Entry 7K8Z (electron microscopy, 3.50 A resolution); this record covers chains B and C of the 7 polymer chains in the assembly.

# Chain B (and C)
Name: Spike glycoprotein
Source organism: Severe acute respiratory syndrome coronavirus 2
Notes: chain C of this document is another copy of the same molecule, construct and numbering; everything in this record applies to it too
Reference sequence: P0DTC2 (SPIKE_SARS2); numbering as in UniProt (aligned over 1-1213)
Chain sequence (1259 residues; each row starts with the number of its first residue):
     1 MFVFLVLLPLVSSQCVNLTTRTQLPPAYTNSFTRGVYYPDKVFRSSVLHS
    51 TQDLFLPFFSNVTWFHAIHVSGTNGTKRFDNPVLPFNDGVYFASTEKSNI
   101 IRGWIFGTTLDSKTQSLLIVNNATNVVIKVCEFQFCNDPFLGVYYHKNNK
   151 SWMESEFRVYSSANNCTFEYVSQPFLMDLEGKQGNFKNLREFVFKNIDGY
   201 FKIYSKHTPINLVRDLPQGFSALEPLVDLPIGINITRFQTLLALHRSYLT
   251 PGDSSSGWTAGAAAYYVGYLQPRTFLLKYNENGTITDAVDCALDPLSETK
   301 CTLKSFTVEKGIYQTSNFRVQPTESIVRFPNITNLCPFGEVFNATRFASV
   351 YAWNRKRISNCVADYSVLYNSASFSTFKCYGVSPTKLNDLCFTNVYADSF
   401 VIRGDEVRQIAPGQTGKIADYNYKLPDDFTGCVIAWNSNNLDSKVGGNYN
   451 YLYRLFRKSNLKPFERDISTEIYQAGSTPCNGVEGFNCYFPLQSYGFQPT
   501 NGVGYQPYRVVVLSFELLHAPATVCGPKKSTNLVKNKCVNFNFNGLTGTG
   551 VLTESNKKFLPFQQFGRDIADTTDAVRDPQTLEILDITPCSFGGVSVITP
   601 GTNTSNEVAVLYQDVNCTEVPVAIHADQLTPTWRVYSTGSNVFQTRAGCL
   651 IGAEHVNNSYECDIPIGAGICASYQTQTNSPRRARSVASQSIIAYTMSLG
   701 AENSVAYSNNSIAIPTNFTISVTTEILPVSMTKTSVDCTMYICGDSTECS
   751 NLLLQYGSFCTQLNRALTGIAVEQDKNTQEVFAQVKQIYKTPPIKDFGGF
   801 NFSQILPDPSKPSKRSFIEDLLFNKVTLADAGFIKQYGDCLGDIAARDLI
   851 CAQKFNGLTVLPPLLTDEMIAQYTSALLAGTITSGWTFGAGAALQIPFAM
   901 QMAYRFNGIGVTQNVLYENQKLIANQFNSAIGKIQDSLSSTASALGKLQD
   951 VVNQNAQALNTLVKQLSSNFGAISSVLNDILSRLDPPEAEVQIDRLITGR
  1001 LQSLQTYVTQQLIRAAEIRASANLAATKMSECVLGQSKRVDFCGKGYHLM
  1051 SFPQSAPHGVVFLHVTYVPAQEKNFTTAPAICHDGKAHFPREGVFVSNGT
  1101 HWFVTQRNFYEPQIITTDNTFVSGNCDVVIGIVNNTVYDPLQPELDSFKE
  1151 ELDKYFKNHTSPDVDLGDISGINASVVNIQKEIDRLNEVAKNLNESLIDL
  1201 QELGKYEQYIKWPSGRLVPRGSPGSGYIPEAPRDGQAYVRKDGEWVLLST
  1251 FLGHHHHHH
Unresolved in the structure: 1-26, 67-80, 141-163, 173-185, 197-199, 212-214, 243-262, 455-461, 467-490, 516-521, 621-640, 677-688, 812, 828-853, 1148-1259 (chain C: 1-26, 67-80, 144-164, 173-185, 243-263, 445-447, 471-485, 621-640, 677-689, 812, 828-855, 1148-1259)
Cystine bridges: Cys-131/Cys-166, Cys-291/Cys-301, Cys-336/Cys-361, Cys-379/Cys-432, Cys-391/Cys-525, Cys-538/Cys-590, Cys-617/Cys-649, Cys-662/Cys-671, Cys-738/Cys-760, Cys-743/Cys-749, Cys-1032/Cys-1043, Cys-1082/Cys-1126
Covalently attached groups: N-acetylglucosamine (NAG) linked to Asn-61, Asn-122, Asn-165, Asn-234, Asn-282, Asn-331, Asn-343, Asn-603, Asn-616, Asn-657, Asn-709, Asn-717, Asn-801, Asn-1074, Asn-1098, Asn-1134
Sequence notes: conflict Glu-607 (Gln in P0DTC2), Pro-986 (Lys in P0DTC2), Pro-987 (Val in P0DTC2); expression tag (1214-1259)
Swiss-Prot annotation at these positions:
  - region: Asn-280 to Cys-301 (Putative superantigen), Arg-403 to Asp-405 (Integrin-binding motif), Asn-448 to Phe-456 (Immunodominant HLA epitope recognized by the CD8+), Pro-681 to Ala-684 (Putative superantigen), Ser-816 to Tyr-837 (Fusion peptide 1), Lys-835 to Phe-855 (Fusion peptide 2), Asp-1163 to Glu-1202 (Heptad repeat 2)
  - site (Cleavage): Arg-685, Ser-686, Arg-815, Ser-816
  - glycosylation: Asn-17 (N-linked (GlcNAc...) (complex) asparagine), Asn-61 (N-linked (GlcNAc...) (hybrid) asparagine), Asn-74 (N-linked (GlcNAc...) (complex) asparagine), Asn-122 (N-linked (GlcNAc...) (hybrid) asparagine), Asn-149 (N-linked (GlcNAc...) (complex) asparagine), Asn-165 (N-linked (GlcNAc...) (complex) asparagine), Asn-234 (N-linked (GlcNAc...) (high mannose) asparagine), Asn-282 (N-linked (GlcNAc...) (complex) asparagine), Thr-323 (O-linked (GalNAc) threonine), Ser-325 (O-linked (HexNAc...) serine), Asn-331 (N-linked (GlcNAc...) (complex) asparagine), Asn-343 (N-linked (GlcNAc...) (complex) asparagine), Asn-603 (N-linked (GlcNAc...) (hybrid) asparagine), Asn-616 (N-linked (GlcNAc...) (complex) asparagine), Asn-657 (N-linked (GlcNAc...) (complex) asparagine), Thr-676 (O-linked (GlcNAc...) threonine), Thr-678 (O-linked (GlcNAc...) threonine), Asn-709 (N-linked (GlcNAc...) (high mannose) asparagine), Asn-717 (N-linked (GlcNAc...) (hybrid) asparagine), Asn-801 (N-linked (GlcNAc...) (hybrid) asparagine) and 6 more in UniProt
  - natural variant: Leu-5 (L5F: In strain: Iota/B.1.526), Ser-13 (S13I: In strain: Epsilon/B.1.427/B.1.429), Leu-18 (L18F: In strain: Beta/B.1.351, Gamma/P.1 and 1 more), Thr-19 (T19I: In strain: Omicron/BQ.1.1, Omicron/XBB.1.5 and 1 more; T19R: In strain: Delta/B.1.617.2, Omicron/BA.2 and 4 more), Thr-20 (T20N: In strain: Gamma/P.1), Leu-24 to Ala-27 (sequence variant, change not given here; In strain: Omicron/BA.2, Omicron/BA.2.12.1 and 6 more), Pro-26 (P26S: In strain: Gamma/P.1), Gln-52 (Q52H: In strain: Omicron/EG.5.1), Ala-67 (A67V: In strain: Eta/B.1.525, Omicron/BA.1), His-69 to Val-70 (deletion: In strain: Alpha/B.1.1.7, Eta/B.1.525 and 5 more), Gly-75 (G75V: In strain: Lambda/C.37), Thr-76 (T76I: In strain: Lambda/C.37), 82 further natural variant entries in UniProt
  - mutagenesis: His-69 to Val-70 (Increased incorporation of cleaved spike into virions), Asn-121 (N121Q: Partial loss of biliverdin affinity), Arg-190 (R190K: Partial loss of biliverdin affinity), Asn-234 (N234Q: Increased resistance to neutralizing antibodies), Asn-331 (N331Q: Reduced viral infectivity), Asn-343 (N343Q: Reduced viral infectivity), Leu-452 (L452R: Increased resistance to neutralizing antibodies. Decreases HLA binding to NF9 epitope. Increased binding affinity to human ACE2), Tyr-453 (Y453F: Decreased HLA binding to NF9 epitope. Increased binding affinity to human ACE2), Ala-475 (A475V: Increased resistance to neutralizing antibodies), Val-483 (V483A: Increased resistance to neutralizing antibodies), Glu-484 (E484D: Increased replication in human TMEM106B overexpressing cells), Phe-490 (F490L: Increased resistance to neutralizing antibodies and human covalescent sera neutralization), 14 further mutagenesis entries in UniProt
Reported in the primary citation:
  - mutagenesis - R346S, N439K, N440K: decreased binding to C135
  - post-translational modification sites: Asn-343

# How chain B and chain C interact
Contacting residue pairs - 112 pairs, chain B then chain C:
  Asn-317(B) / Asp-737(C)  hydrogen bond
  Arg-319(B) / Met-740(C)
  Arg-319(B) / Asp-745(C)
  Ala-522(B) / Tyr-200(C)
  Thr-547(B) / Asn-978(C)  hydrogen bond
  Lys-558(B) / Phe-43(C)
  Phe-559(B) / Phe-43(C)  hydrophobic
  Leu-560(B) / Asn-282(C)
  Phe-562(B) / Tyr-38(C)  hydrophobic
  Phe-562(B) / Lys-41(C)
  Phe-562(B) / Glu-224(C)
  Gln-563(B) / Lys-41(C)
  Gln-563(B) / Val-42(C)  hydrogen bond (side chain-backbone)
  Gln-563(B) / Phe-43(C)
  Gln-563(B) / Gly-283(C)
  Gln-564(B) / Lys-41(C)  hydrogen bond (backbone-backbone)
  Phe-565(B) / Lys-41(C)
  Phe-565(B) / Val-42(C)
  Phe-565(B) / Phe-43(C)  hydrogen bond (backbone-backbone)
  Gly-566(B) / Phe-43(C)
  Arg-567(B) / Val-42(C)
  Arg-567(B) / Phe-43(C)  hydrogen bond (backbone-backbone)
  Ala-570(B) / Asn-960(C)
  Ala-570(B) / Val-963(C)
  Asp-571(B) / Ser-967(C)  hydrogen bond
  Phe-592(B) / Gly-857(C)
  Gln-613(B) / Leu-861(C)
  Asp-614(B) / Val-860(C)
  Ala-647(B) / Pro-862(C)  hydrophobic
  Pro-665(B) / Leu-864(C)  hydrophobic
  Ile-666(B) / Leu-864(C)
  Gly-667(B) / Leu-864(C)
  Ala-668(B) / Pro-863(C)  hydrogen bond (backbone-backbone)
  Ala-668(B) / Leu-864(C)
  Ala-668(B) / Thr-866(C)
  Gly-669(B) / Leu-864(C)  hydrogen bond (backbone-backbone)
  Gly-669(B) / Met-869(C)
  Met-697(B) / Met-869(C)  hydrophobic
  Leu-699(B) / Lys-786(C)
  Leu-699(B) / Ile-788(C)  hydrophobic
  Leu-699(B) / Gln-872(C)
  Leu-699(B) / Tyr-873(C)
  Ala-701(B) / Gln-787(C)
  Ala-701(B) / Ile-788(C)
  Glu-702(B) / Ile-788(C)
  Glu-702(B) / Lys-790(C)
  Asn-703(B) / Gln-787(C)  hydrogen bond
  Asn-703(B) / Ile-788(C)  hydrogen bond (backbone-backbone)
  Asn-703(B) / Tyr-789(C)
  Asn-703(B) / Lys-790(C)  hydrogen bond (backbone-backbone)
  Val-705(B) / Tyr-789(C)  hydrophobic
  Val-705(B) / Gln-895(C)
  Ala-706(B) / Gln-895(C)
  Tyr-707(B) / Pro-792(C)  hydrophobic
  Tyr-707(B) / Asp-796(C)
  Tyr-707(B) / Phe-797(C)
  Tyr-707(B) / Thr-883(C)
  Tyr-707(B) / Ile-896(C)
  Tyr-707(B) / Pro-897(C)
  Tyr-707(B) / Phe-898(C)  hydrogen bond (side chain-backbone)
  Ser-708(B) / Pro-897(C)
  Asn-709(B) / Asp-796(C)  hydrogen bond
  Asn-709(B) / Pro-897(C)
  Ser-711(B) / Gln-895(C)  hydrogen bond
  Ser-711(B) / Pro-897(C)
  Ile-712(B) / Gln-895(C)
  Ile-712(B) / Ile-896(C)  hydrophobic
  Ala-713(B) / Leu-894(C)
  Ala-713(B) / Gln-895(C)
  Pro-715(B) / Leu-894(C)
  Gln-957(B) / Arg-765(C)
  Gln-965(B) / Ser-758(C)
  Gln-965(B) / Phe-759(C)
  Gln-965(B) / Gln-762(C)  hydrogen bond
  Ser-968(B) / Gln-755(C)
  Ser-968(B) / Gly-757(C)
  Asn-969(B) / Gln-755(C)
  Phe-970(B) / Gln-755(C)  hydrogen bond (backbone-backbone)
  Phe-970(B) / Phe-759(C)  hydrophobic
  Gly-971(B) / Gln-755(C)  hydrogen bond (backbone-side chain)
  Pro-987(B) / Gly-413(C)
  Thr-1006(B) / Gln-762(C)
  Gln-1010(B) / Leu-1012(C)
  Glu-1017(B) / Arg-1019(C)
  Arg-1039(B) / Thr-1027(C)
  Arg-1039(B) / Glu-1031(C)  salt bridge
  Val-1040(B) / Ser-1030(C)
  Val-1040(B) / Glu-1031(C)
  Asp-1041(B) / Gln-784(C)
  Asp-1041(B) / Ser-1030(C)  hydrogen bond
  Gly-1046(B) / Ala-890(C)
  Tyr-1047(B) / Trp-886(C)
  Tyr-1047(B) / Ala-890(C)  hydrophobic
  Val-1068(B) / Ala-890(C)
  Glu-1072(B) / Ala-892(C)
  Glu-1072(B) / Leu-894(C)
  Thr-1077(B) / Pro-897(C)
  Thr-1077(B) / Met-900(C)  hydrogen bond
  Pro-1079(B) / Met-900(C)  hydrophobic
  Pro-1079(B) / Tyr-917(C)
  Phe-1089(B) / Gln-913(C)
  Phe-1089(B) / Asn-914(C)
  Phe-1089(B) / Tyr-917(C)  hydrophobic
  Pro-1090(B) / Gln-913(C)
  Val-1094(B) / Tyr-904(C)
  Arg-1107(B) / Tyr-904(C)
  Phe-1121(B) / Thr-912(C)
  Phe-1121(B) / Asn-914(C)
  Ser-1123(B) / Asn-914(C)  hydrogen bond
  Ser-1123(B) / Glu-918(C)  hydrogen bond
  Gly-1124(B) / Glu-918(C)
  Ile-1130(B) / Gln-920(C)
Interface residues without a listed pair, chain B (84 interface residues in all): Gln-314, Ile-670, Cys-671, Thr-696, Gly-700, Ser-704, Asn-710, Thr-961, Lys-964, Gly-999, Gln-1002, Ser-1003, Thr-1009, Ile-1013, Lys-1045, Pro-1069, Ala-1078, Val-1128, Leu-1141
Interface residues without a listed pair, chain C (83 interface residues in all): Asp-40, Arg-44, Pro-225, Tyr-756, Asn-764, Ile-794, Thr-859, Ile-882, Thr-887, Gly-889, Gly-891, Lys-964, Gln-1005, Thr-1009, Ile-1013, Leu-1034, Gly-1035, Arg-1039, Glu-1111, Leu-1141

# Overview
84 residues of chain B face 83 of chain C across their interface; the contacts include 22 hydrogen bonds and 1
salt bridge. Polar pairs include Arg-1039(B)/Glu-1031(C), Asn-317(B)/Asp-737(C) and Thr-547(B)/Asn-978(C). The
paper reports that R346S, N439K and N440K of chain B reduce binding to C135; a modification site at
Asn-343(B).
Chain B and chain C are both Spike glycoprotein (Severe acute respiratory syndrome coronavirus 2); the
structure, Structure of the SARS-CoV-2 S 2P trimer in complex with the human neutralizing antibody Fab
fragment ..., was determined by electron microscopy together with 7K8O, 7K8P, 7K8R, 7K8S, 7K8V and 7K8W from
the same study.
